PDB entry 1FPI | X-ray diffraction, 2.30 A resolution | chains A and B

[Chain A (and B)]
Protein: Fructose-1,6-bisphosphatase
From: Sus scrofa
Notes: EC 3.1.3.11; chain B of this document is another copy of the same molecule, construct and numbering; everything in this record applies to it too
UniProt: P00636 (F16P_PIG); residues 1-335 here = UniProt positions 1-335
Chain sequence (335 residues; numbered 1 to 335; the number before each row is that of its first residue):
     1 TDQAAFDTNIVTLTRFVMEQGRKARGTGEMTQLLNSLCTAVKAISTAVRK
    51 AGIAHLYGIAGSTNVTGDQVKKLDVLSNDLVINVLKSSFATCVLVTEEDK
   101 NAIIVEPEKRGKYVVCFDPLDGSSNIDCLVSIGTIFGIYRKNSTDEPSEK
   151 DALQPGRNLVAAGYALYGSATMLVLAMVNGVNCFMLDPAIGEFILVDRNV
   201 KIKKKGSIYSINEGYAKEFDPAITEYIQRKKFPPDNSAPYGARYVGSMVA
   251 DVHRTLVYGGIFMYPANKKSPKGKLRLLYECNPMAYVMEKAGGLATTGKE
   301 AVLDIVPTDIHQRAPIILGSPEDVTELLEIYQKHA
Not modelled in the structure: 1-8, 62-71
Construct notes: conflict Q20 (Glu in P00636), T96 (Ser in P00636), N199 (Asp in P00636)
UniProt features mapped onto this chain:
  - binding site (Mg(2+)): E98
Ion coordination: K+ site 1: E97, E98, D118, L120, S123; K+ site 2: E97, D118, D121, E280 (together with 2,5-anhydro-1,6-di-O-phosphono-D-glucitol); K+ site 3: R276, E280
Ligand contacts:
  - 2,5-anhydro-1,6-di-O-phosphono-D-glucitol (AHG): E97, D121, G122, S123, S124, N212, Y215, Y244, G246, S247, M248, F262, Y264, K274, L275
  - adenosine monophosphate (AMP): V17, Q20, G21, A24, G26, T27, G28, E29, M30, T31, L34, K112, Y113, R140, V160, M177

[Interface between chain A and chain B]
Pairs across the interface (102; chain A residue first):
  N9(A) with Y57(B); G58(B), hydrogen bond (backbone-backbone)
  I10(A) with A54(B); Y57(B); I59(B), hydrophobic
  V48(A) with S169(B); A170(B)
  R49(A) with R49(B); G168(B); S169(B), hydrogen bond (side chain-backbone); L186(B); P188(B)
  K50(A) with A170(B); M185(B); D187(B); P188(B)
  A51(A) with D187(B); P188(B), hydrophobic
  G52(A) with D187(B), hydrogen bond (backbone-side chain)
  I53(A) with D187(B), hydrogen bond (backbone-side chain)
  A54(A) with I10(B); D187(B), hydrogen bond (backbone-side chain); I190(B), hydrophobic
  Y57(A) with I10(B); I194(B), hydrophobic; V196(B)
  I59(A) with I190(B), hydrophobic
  D127(A) with V257(B)
  C128(A) with H253(B)
  L129(A) with L166(B), hydrophobic; G168(B); S169(B), hydrogen bond (backbone-backbone); A170(B); M172(B), hydrophobic
  V130(A) with S169(B)
  S131(A) with L129(B); S131(B)
  Y167(A) with S169(B)
  G168(A) with R49(B); L129(B); G168(B)
  S169(A) with V48(B); R49(B), hydrogen bond (backbone-side chain); L129(B), hydrogen bond (backbone-backbone); V130(B); Y167(B)
  A170(A) with V48(B); K50(B); L129(B), hydrophobic
  M172(A) with L129(B), hydrophobic
  M185(A) with K50(B); I53(B), hydrophobic
  L186(A) with R49(B)
  D187(A) with K50(B); A51(B); G52(B), hydrogen bond (side chain-backbone); I53(B), hydrogen bond (side chain-backbone); A54(B), hydrogen bond (side chain-backbone)
  P188(A) with R49(B); K50(B); A51(B), hydrophobic
  A189(A) with G52(B)
  I190(A) with A54(B), hydrophobic; I59(B), hydrophobic
  I194(A) with Y57(B), hydrophobic
  V196(A) with Y57(B)
  Y209(A) with E213(B)
  N212(A) with G241(B); A242(B), hydrogen bond (side chain-backbone); R243(B)
  E213(A) with Y209(B); E213(B); K231(B), salt bridge
  G214(A) with P239(B); Y240(B); A242(B)
  A216(A) with K231(B)
  K217(A) with K231(B); F232(B); N236(B), hydrogen bond
  K231(A) with E213(B), salt bridge; A216(B); K217(B); K231(B)
  F232(A) with K217(B)
  N236(A) with K217(B)
  P239(A) with G214(B)
  Y240(A) with G214(B)
  A242(A) with N212(B), hydrogen bond (backbone-side chain); G214(B); Y244(B)
  R243(A) with N212(B); Y244(B); V245(B); G246(B)
  Y244(A) with A242(B); R243(B); Y244(B), hydrogen bond (backbone-backbone)
  V245(A) with R243(B)
  G246(A) with R243(B)
  H253(A) with C128(B)
  V257(A) with D127(B)
Other interface residues (no listed pair), chain A (55 interface residues in all): G58, N125, I132, L166, L195, G241, R254, Y258
Other interface residues (no listed pair), chain B (53 interface residues in all): N9, A189, L195, R254, Y258

[In short]
55 residues of chain A face 53 of chain B across their interface, with 15 hydrogen bonds and 2 salt bridges.
Among the polar pairs are E213(A)-K231(B), R49(A)-S169(B) and G52(A)-D187(B). Ligands of chain A: adenosine
monophosphate and 2,5-anhydro-1,6-di-O-phosphono-D-glucitol.
Both chains are Fructose-1,6-bisphosphatase (Sus scrofa). Entry 1FPI (Fructose-1,6-bisphosphatase
(D-fructose-1,6-bisphosphate 1-phosphohydrolase) complexed with amp, 2,5-anhydro-D-glucitol-1,6-bisphosphate
and potassium ions (100 mm)) was determined by X-ray diffraction, deposited together with 1FPJ, 1FPK and 1FPL.
